PDB entry 3SR2 | X-ray diffraction, 3.97 A resolution | chains C and G of the 8 polymer chains in the assembly

[Chain C (and G)]
Name: Non-homologous end-joining factor 1
Organism: Homo sapiens
Notes: chain G of this document is another copy of the same molecule, construct and numbering; everything in this record applies to it too
Reference sequence: Q9H9Q4 (NHEJ1_HUMAN); residues 1-224 here = UniProt positions 1-224
Chain sequence (229 residues; numbered -4 to 224; the number before each row is that of its first residue; numbers below 1 keep their minus sign (Gly-4 is residue -4)):
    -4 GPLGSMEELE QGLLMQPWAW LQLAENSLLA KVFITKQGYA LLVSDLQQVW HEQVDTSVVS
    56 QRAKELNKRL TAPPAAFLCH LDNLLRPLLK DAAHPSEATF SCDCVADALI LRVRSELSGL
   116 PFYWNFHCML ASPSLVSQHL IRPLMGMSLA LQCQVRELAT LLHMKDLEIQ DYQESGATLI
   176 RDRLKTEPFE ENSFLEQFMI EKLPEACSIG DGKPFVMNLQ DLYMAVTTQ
Disordered / not traced: -4 to 0, 86-91 (chain G: -4 to 0, 85-91)
Construct notes: expression tag (-4 to 0)
Curated features (UniProtKB/Swiss-Prot):
  - site: Leu115 (Leu-lock)
  - modified residue (Phosphoserine): Ser132, Ser203
Reported in the primary citation:
  - disease-associated variants - R57G: abolished binding to XRCC4 (citing earlier work)
  - disease-associated variants - C123R: decreased stability (proposed by the authors, not directly observed)

[Interface between chain C and chain G]
Pairs across the interface (9; chain C residue first):
  Asp98(C) - Val100(G)
  Val100(C) - Val100(G)  hydrophobic
  Val100(C) - Ile105(G)  hydrophobic
  Ala101(C) - His122(G)
  Ile105(C) - Val100(G)  hydrophobic
  Ile105(C) - Ala101(G)
  Arg107(C) - Cys99(G)  hydrogen bond (side chain-backbone)
  Arg107(C) - Val100(G)
  His122(C) - Ala101(G)
Interface residues without a listed pair, chain C (8 interface residues in all): Cys99, Ala103
Interface residues without a listed pair, chain G (7 interface residues in all): Asp102, Ala103

[Overview]
Chain C and chain G form an interface of 8 and 7 residues respectively; the contacts include 1 hydrogen bond.
Its one hydrogen-bonded contact is Arg107(C)-Cys99(G). The paper reports that R57G of chain C abolishes
binding to XRCC4; C123R of chain C reduces stability.
Chain C and chain G are both Non-homologous end-joining factor 1 (Homo sapiens); the structure, Crystal
Structure of Human XLF-XRCC4 Complex, was determined by X-ray diffraction.
